2HOD - chains C and O of the 5 polymer chains in the assembly; structure by X-ray diffraction, 2.90 A resolution.

Chain C:
Molecule: Fibrinogen, gamma polypeptide
From: Homo sapiens
UniProtKB: Q53Y18 (Q53Y18_HUMAN); residues 89-411 here correspond to UniProt positions 115-437 (UniProt number = residue number + 26)
Amino-acid sequence (323 residues; numbered 89 to 411; the number before each row is that of its first residue):
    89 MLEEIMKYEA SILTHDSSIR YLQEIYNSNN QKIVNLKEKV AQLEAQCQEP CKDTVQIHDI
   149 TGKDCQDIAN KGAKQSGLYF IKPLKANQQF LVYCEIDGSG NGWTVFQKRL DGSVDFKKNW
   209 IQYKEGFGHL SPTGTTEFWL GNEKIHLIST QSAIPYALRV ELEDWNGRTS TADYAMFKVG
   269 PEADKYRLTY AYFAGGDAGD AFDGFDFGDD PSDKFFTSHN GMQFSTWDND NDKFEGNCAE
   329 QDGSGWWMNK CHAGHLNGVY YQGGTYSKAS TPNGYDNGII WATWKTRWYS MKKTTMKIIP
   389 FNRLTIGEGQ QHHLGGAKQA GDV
Disordered / not traced: 89-91, 397-411
Disulfide bonds: Cys153-Cys182, Cys326-Cys339
Bound ions: Ca2+: Asp318, Phe322, Gly324

Chain O:
Molecule: Gly-hydroxyPro-Arg-Pro-amide peptide ligand
Amino-acid sequence (5 residues; numbered 1 to 5; the number before each row is that of its first residue):
     1 GPRPX
Modified positions: Pro2 (4-hydroxyproline; HYP); NH2 (amino group) at position 5

Interface between chain C and chain O:
Pairs across the interface (16; chain C residue first):
  Phe295(C) - Pro2(O)
  Asp297(C) - Pro2(O)
  Asp301(C) - Pro2(O)
  Thr305(C) - Gly1(O)
  Phe322(C) - Arg3(O)
  Gln329(C) - Arg3(O)
  Lys338(C) - Gly1(O)
  Lys338(C) - Pro2(O)
  Lys338(C) - Arg3(O)
  Lys338(C) - NH2_5(O)
  Cys339(C) - Gly1(O)  hydrogen bond (backbone-backbone)
  Cys339(C) - Arg3(O)  hydrogen bond
  His340(C) - Gly1(O)  hydrogen bond (backbone-backbone)
  Tyr363(C) - Arg3(O)
  Asp364(C) - Gly1(O)  hydrogen bond (side chain-backbone)
  Asp364(C) - Arg3(O)
Interface residues without a listed pair, chain C (14 interface residues in all): Asp330, Ala341, Arg375
Interface residues without a listed pair, chain O (5 interface residues in all): Pro4

In short:
14 residues of chain C and 5 residues of chain O are in contact, with 4 hydrogen bonds. Polar contacts include
Cys339(C)-Arg3(O), Asp364(C)-Gly1(O) and Cys339(C)-Gly1(O). Asp318(C), Phe322(C) and Gly324(C) coordinate
Ca2+.
Here chain C is Fibrinogen, gamma polypeptide (Homo sapiens) and chain O is Gly-hydroxyPro-Arg-Pro-amide
peptide ligand. Entry 2HOD (Crystal Structure of Fragment D from Human Fibrinogen Complexed with
Gly-hydroxyPro-Arg-Pro-amide) was determined by X-ray diffraction.
